2FJV - chains B and A of the 3 polymer chains in the assembly; structure by X-ray diffraction, 2.05 A resolution.

== Chain B ==
Molecule: 8-nt DNA strand
Sequence (8 nucleotides; each row starts with the number of its first residue):
     1 CTTAATTC
Ligand contacts: HXL (2-(4-(4-carbamimidoylphenoxy)phenyl)-1H-benzo[d]imidazole-6-carboximidamide): DA4, DA5, DT6, DT7, DC8
From the paper describing this entry:
  - binding site for HXL: DT6

== Chain A ==
Name: Reverse transcriptase
Source organism: Moloney murine leukemia virus
Notes: EC 2.7.7.49; fragment: RT catalytic domain
UniProt: P03355 (POL_MLVMO); residues 24-278 here correspond to UniProt positions 144-398 (UniProt number = residue number + 120)
Amino-acid sequence (255 residues; each row starts with the number of its first residue):
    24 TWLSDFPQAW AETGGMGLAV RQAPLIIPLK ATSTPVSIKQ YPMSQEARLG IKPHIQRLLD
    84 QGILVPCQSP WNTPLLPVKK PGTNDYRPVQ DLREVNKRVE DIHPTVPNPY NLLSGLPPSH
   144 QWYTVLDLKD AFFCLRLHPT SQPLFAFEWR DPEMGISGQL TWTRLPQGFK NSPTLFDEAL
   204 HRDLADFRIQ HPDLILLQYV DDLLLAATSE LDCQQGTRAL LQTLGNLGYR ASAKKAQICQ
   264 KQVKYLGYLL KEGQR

== Interface between chain B and chain A ==
Contacting residue pairs (5):
  DC1(B) / Tyr-64(A)  hydrogen bond to the base
  DC1(B) / Leu-99(A)  base contact
  DT2(B) / Arg-116(A)  hydrogen bond to the base
  DT3(B) / Arg-116(A)  hydrogen bond to the sugar
  DA4(B) / Lys-120(A)  salt bridge to the phosphate

== Overview ==
The chain B/chain A interface involves 4 residues from each chain, with 3 hydrogen bonds and 1 salt bridge.
Polar contacts include DC1(B)/Tyr-64(A), DT2(B)/Arg-116(A) and DT3(B)/Arg-116(A). Ligands of chain B: compound
HXL. From the paper: a binding site for HXL at DT6(B).
Chain B is an 8-nt DNA strand and chain A is Reverse transcriptase (Moloney murine leukemia virus); the
structure, RT29 Bound to D(CTTAATTCGAATTAAG) in complex with MMLV RT Catalytic Fragment, was determined by
X-ray diffraction, deposited together with 2FJW and 2FJX.
